PDB entry 1CIM | X-ray diffraction, 2.10 A resolution | chain A

Chain A:
Name: Carbonic anhydrase II
Organism: Homo sapiens
Notes: EC 4.2.1.1
UniProtKB: P00918 (CAH2_HUMAN); the author numbering skips numbers that UniProt does not, so the offset changes along the chain: 2-125 = UniProt 1-124; 127-261 = UniProt 125-259
Amino-acid sequence (259 residues; each row starts with the number of its first residue; note: 1 number in that range is skipped by the numbering (no residue carries it; nothing is unmodelled there)):
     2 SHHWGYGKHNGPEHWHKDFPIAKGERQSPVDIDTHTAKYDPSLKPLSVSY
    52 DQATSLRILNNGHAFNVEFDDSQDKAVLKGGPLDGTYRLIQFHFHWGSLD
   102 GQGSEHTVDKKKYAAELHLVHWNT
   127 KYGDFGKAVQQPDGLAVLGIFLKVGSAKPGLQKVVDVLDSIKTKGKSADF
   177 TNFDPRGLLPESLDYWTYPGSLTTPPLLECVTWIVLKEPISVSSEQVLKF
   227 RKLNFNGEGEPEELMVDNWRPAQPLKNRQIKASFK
Unresolved in the structure: 2-3, 261
Ion coordination: Zn2+: His94, His96, His119 (together with PTS); methyl mercury ion: Val135, Gln137, Glu205, Cys206
Residues lining bound ligands: PTS ((4S-trans)-4-(amino)-5,6-dihydro-6-methyl-4H-thieno (2,3-b)thiopyran-2-sulfonamide-7,7-dioxide): His64, Gln92, His94, His96, Glu106, His119, Val121, Phe131, Leu141, Val143, Ser197, Leu198, Thr199, Thr200, Pro201, Pro202, Trp209

Overview:
Bound to chain A: compound PTS. His94, His96 and His119 form the Zn2+ site. Val135, Gln137, Glu205 and Cys206
coordinate a methyl mercury ion ion.
Chain A is Carbonic anhydrase II (Homo sapiens); the structure, The positions of his-64 and a bound water in
human carbonic anhydrase II upon binding three ..., was determined by X-ray diffraction, deposited together
with 1CIL and 1CIN.
